PDB entry 1IG4 | solution NMR | chains B and A of the 3 polymer chains in the assembly

== Chain B ==
Molecule: 12-nt DNA strand
Sequence (12 nucleotides; each row starts with the number of its first residue):
   101 GTATCCGGATAC
Modified positions: 5CM (5-methyl-2'-deoxy-cytidine-5'-monophosphate) at position 106

== Chain A ==
Name: Methyl-CpG Binding Protein
From: Homo sapiens
Notes: fragment: Methyl-CpG-binding domain
Reference sequence: Q9UIS9 (MBD1_HUMAN); residues 1-75 here = UniProt positions 1-75
Chain sequence (75 residues; each row starts with the number of its first residue):
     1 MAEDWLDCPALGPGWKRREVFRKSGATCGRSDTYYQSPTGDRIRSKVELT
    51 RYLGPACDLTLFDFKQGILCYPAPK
What the authors report for this chain:
  - binding site for the 12-nt DNA strand (chain B): Arg18, Val20, Arg22, Lys23, Ala26, Thr27, Tyr34, Arg42, Arg44 to Glu48
  - binding site for the 12-nt DNA strand: Ser45, Lys46, Val47, Glu48, Arg51
  - contacts within the chain: Arg22-Asp32, Tyr34-Arg44
  - mutagenesis - R22A, R22K, R44A, R44K: abolished binding to the 12-nt DNA strand (chain B)
  - mutagenesis - R30A, D32A, Y34A, Y34F, S45A, K46A, K65A: decreased binding to the 12-nt DNA strand (chain B)
  - mutagenesis - R30K: unchanged binding to the 12-nt DNA strand (chain B)
  - conformationally variable residues (order/disorder transition): Arg22 to Arg30
  - specificity-determining residues: Tyr34
  - mutagenesis - R22A, R44A, R44K: abolished binding to DNA
  - mutagenesis - R30A, D32A, K46A, K65A: decreased binding to DNA
  - mutagenesis - R30K: unchanged binding to DNA

== Interface between chain B and chain A ==
Pairs across the interface (21):
  DT104(B) - Glu3(A)  phosphate contact
  DT104(B) - Arg18(A)  phosphate contact
  DC105(B) - Glu3(A)  phosphate contact
  DC105(B) - Arg18(A)  phosphate contact
  DC105(B) - Val20(A)  phosphate contact
  DC105(B) - Arg22(A)  phosphate contact
  DC105(B) - Lys23(A)  phosphate contact
  DC105(B) - Arg44(A)  base contact
  5CM_106(B) - Arg22(A)  phosphate contact
  5CM_106(B) - Lys23(A)  phosphate contact
  5CM_106(B) - Ser24(A)  phosphate contact
  5CM_106(B) - Gly25(A)  phosphate contact
  5CM_106(B) - Ala26(A)  phosphate contact
  5CM_106(B) - Thr27(A)  sugar contact
  5CM_106(B) - Tyr34(A)  base contact
  DG107(B) - Arg22(A)  base contact
  DG107(B) - Ser24(A)  phosphate contact
  DG107(B) - Gly25(A)  phosphate contact
  DG107(B) - Ala26(A)  phosphate contact
  DG107(B) - Thr27(A)  phosphate contact
  DG108(B) - Thr27(A)  phosphate contact
Interface residues without a listed pair, chain A (14 interface residues in all): Cys28, Asp32, Arg42

== Overview ==
5 residues of chain B face 14 of chain A across their interface. The paper reports a binding site for the
12-nt DNA strand (chain B) at Arg18(A), Val20(A) and Arg22(A) among others; R30A, D32A and Y34A of chain A,
among others, reduce binding to the 12-nt DNA strand (chain B); 12 substitutions were tested in all.
Here chain B is a 12-nt DNA strand and chain A is Methyl-CpG Binding Protein (Homo sapiens). Entry 1IG4
(Solution Structure of the Methyl-CpG-Binding Domain of Human MBD1 in Complex with Methylated DNA) was
determined by solution NMR.
